6N1I - chains A and B of the 16 polymer chains in the assembly; structure by electron microscopy, 3.58 A resolution.

[Chain A (and B)]
Name: NLR family CARD domain-containing protein 4
From: Homo sapiens
Notes: fragment: card; chain B of this document is another copy of the same molecule, construct and numbering; everything in this record applies to it too
Reference sequence: Q9NPP4 (NLRC4_HUMAN); numbering as in UniProt (aligned over 1-85)
Amino-acid sequence (85 residues; row label = number of the first residue in the row):
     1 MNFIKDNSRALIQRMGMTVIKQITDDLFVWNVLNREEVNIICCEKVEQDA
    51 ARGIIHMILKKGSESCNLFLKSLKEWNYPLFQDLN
What the authors report for this chain:
  - self-association interface (contacts with another copy of this molecule); pairs are residue here / residue on that copy: Lys60-Glu47, Arg9, Asp25, Arg52
  - contacts within the chain: Glu44-Lys45

[How chain A and chain B interact]
Contacting residue pairs - 8 pairs, chain A then chain B:
  Gln13(A) - Arg35(B)
  Gln13(A) - Glu36(B)  hydrogen bond
  Lys45(A) - Cys43(B)
  Val46(A) - Asn39(B)
  Glu47(A) - Asn39(B)
  Gln48(A) - Arg35(B)
  Gln48(A) - Glu36(B)  hydrogen bond
  Gln48(A) - Asn39(B)
Other interface residues (no listed pair), chain A (6 interface residues in all): Ile12
Other interface residues (no listed pair), chain B (5 interface residues in all): Ile40

[Summary]
6 residues of chain A face 5 of chain B across their interface, with 2 hydrogen bonds. Polar pairs include
Gln13(A)-Glu36(B) and Gln48(A)-Glu36(B). From the paper: a self-association interface involving Arg9(A),
Asp25(A) and Arg52(A) among others; contacts within the chain involving Glu44(A) and Lys45(A).
Both chains are NLR family CARD domain-containing protein 4 (Homo sapiens). Entry 6N1I (Cryo-EM structure of
NLRC4-CARD filament) was determined by electron microscopy together with 6N1H from the same study.
